PDB entry 7SAZ | electron microscopy, 3.00 A resolution | chains A and C of the 7 polymer chains in the assembly

== Chain A ==
Protein: GldM
Organism: Capnocytophaga canimorsus (strain 5)
Notes: fragment: C-terminal TEV cleavage site and TwinStrep Tag
Reference sequence: F9YQB7 (F9YQB7_CAPCC); residue numbers follow UniProt; this construct covers 1-330
Chain sequence (369 residues; row label = number of the first residue in the row):
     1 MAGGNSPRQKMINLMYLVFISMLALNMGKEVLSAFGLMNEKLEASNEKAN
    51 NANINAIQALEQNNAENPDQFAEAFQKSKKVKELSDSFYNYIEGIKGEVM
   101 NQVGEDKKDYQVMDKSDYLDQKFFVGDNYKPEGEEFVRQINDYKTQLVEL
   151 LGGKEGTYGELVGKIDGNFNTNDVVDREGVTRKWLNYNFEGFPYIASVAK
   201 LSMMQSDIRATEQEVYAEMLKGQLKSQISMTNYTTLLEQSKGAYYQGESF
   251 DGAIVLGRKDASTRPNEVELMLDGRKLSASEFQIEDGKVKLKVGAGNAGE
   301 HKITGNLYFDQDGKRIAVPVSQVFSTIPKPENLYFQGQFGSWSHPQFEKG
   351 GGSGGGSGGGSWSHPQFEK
Unresolved in the structure: 1-4, 222-369
Sequence notes: expression tag (331-369)

== Chain C ==
Protein: GldL
Organism: Capnocytophaga canimorsus (strain 5)
Reference sequence: F9YQB6 (F9YQB6_CAPCC); residues 1-228 here = UniProt positions 1-228
Chain sequence (228 residues; row label = number of the first residue in the row):
     1 MAQSNKTTKKIFQMAYGIGASIVILGALFKILHWEIDFGGFKLGGGFLLA
    51 FGLITEAIIFFISAFEPVEEGYDWSLVYPELVGGEARQNQLVGRGVVSQL
   101 SEEDKAIKESLSEKLDNLLAEAQIDANLMHSLSASIQNFAGAAKEIAPVT
   151 DAMVSTHKYGEELSMAAAHLESLNSLYKLQLERTENQVSAQAGVVDNLNS
   201 LNEQMMSFKDNLKSLNSVYGGMLSAMGK
Unresolved in the structure: 1-6, 68-228

== Chain A / chain C interface ==
Contacting residue pairs (14; chain A residue first):
  Y16(A) - E56(C)  hydrogen bond
  I20(A) - E56(C)
  D117(A) - K30(C)  salt bridge
  D117(A) - G46(C)
  D120(A) - H33(C)  salt bridge
  Q121(A) - E35(C)  hydrogen bond
  Q121(A) - G44(C)
  Q121(A) - G45(C)  hydrogen bond (side chain-backbone)
  Q121(A) - G46(C)  hydrogen bond (side chain-backbone)
  F124(A) - H33(C)
  V125(A) - L32(C)
  V125(A) - W34(C)
  G126(A) - L32(C)  hydrogen bond (backbone-backbone)
  E190(A) - H33(C)  salt bridge
Also at the interface, not in a pair above, chain A (13 interface residues in all): L23, K115, S116, K130
Also at the interface, not in a pair above, chain C (12 interface residues in all): L49, L53, F60

== In short ==
13 residues of chain A and 12 residues of chain C are in contact; the contacts include 5 hydrogen bonds and 3
salt bridges. Among the polar pairs are D117(A)-K30(C), D120(A)-H33(C) and E190(A)-H33(C).
Here chain A is GldM and chain C is GldL, both from Capnocytophaga canimorsus (strain 5). Entry 7SAZ
(Structure of GldLM, the proton-powered motor that drives Type IX protein secretion and gliding motility in
...) was determined by electron microscopy, deposited together with 7SAT, 7SAU, 7SAX and 7SB2.
